1CTE - chains A and B; structure by X-ray diffraction, 2.10 A resolution.

Chain A (and B):
Name: Cathepsin B
Organism: Rattus norvegicus
Notes: EC 3.4.22.1; chain B of this document is another copy of the same molecule, construct and numbering; everything in this record applies to it too
UniProt: P00787 (CATB_RAT); residues 1-254 here correspond to UniProt positions 80-333 (UniProt number = residue number + 79)
Chain sequence (254 residues; numbered 1 to 254; the number before each row is that of its first residue):
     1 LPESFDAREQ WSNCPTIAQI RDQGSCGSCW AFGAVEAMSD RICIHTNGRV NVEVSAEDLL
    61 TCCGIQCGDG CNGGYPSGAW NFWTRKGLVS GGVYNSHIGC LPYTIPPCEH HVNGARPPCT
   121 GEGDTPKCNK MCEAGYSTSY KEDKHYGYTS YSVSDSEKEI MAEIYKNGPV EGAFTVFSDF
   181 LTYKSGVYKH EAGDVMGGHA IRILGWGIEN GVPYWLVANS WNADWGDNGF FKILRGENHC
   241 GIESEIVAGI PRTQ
Unresolved in the structure: 254
Differences from the reference sequence: conflict A115 (Ser194 in P00787), A223 (Val302 in P00787)
Curated features (UniProtKB/Swiss-Prot):
  - active site: C29, H199, N219
  - modified residue: K141 (N6-acetyllysine)
  - glycosylation: N113 (N-linked (GlcNAc...) asparagine)
Disulfide bonds: C14-C43, C26-C71, C62-C128, C63-C67, C100-C132, C108-C119
Covalently attached groups: 2-pyridinethiol (PYS) linked to C29

Chain A / chain B interface:
Residue-residue contacts (29; chain A residue first):
  I65(A) with E237(B)
  Q66(A) with E237(B); N238(B)
  Y75(A) with T175(B), hydrogen bond; N238(B); C240(B); G241(B); S244(B)
  S77(A) with D155(B); S244(B), hydrogen bond
  G78(A) with D155(B)
  N81(A) with D155(B), hydrogen bond (side chain-backbone)
  Y151(A) with S154(B)
  S152(A) with V153(B); S154(B), hydrogen bond (backbone-side chain)
  S154(A) with Y151(B); S152(B), hydrogen bond (side chain-backbone)
  D155(A) with S77(B), hydrogen bond; G78(B); N81(B)
  T175(A) with Y75(B), hydrogen bond
  E237(A) with I65(B); Q66(B)
  N238(A) with Q66(B); Y75(B)
  C240(A) with Y75(B)
  G241(A) with Y75(B)
  S244(A) with S77(B), hydrogen bond
  E245(A) with E245(B)
Other interface residues (no listed pair), chain A (20 interface residues in all): V153, K189, H239

Summary:
20 residues of chain A and 18 residues of chain B are in contact; the contacts include 8 hydrogen bonds. Polar
contacts include Y75(A)-T175(B), S77(A)-S244(B) and N81(A)-D155(B). From UniProt: 3 active-site residues on
chain A.
Both chains are Cathepsin B (Rattus norvegicus). Entry 1CTE (Crystal structures of recombinant rat cathepsin B
and a cathepsin B-inhibitor complex: implications for structure-based inhibitor ...) was determined by X-ray
diffraction (same publication as 1CPJ).
